Entry 4U5F (X-ray diffraction, 3.70 A resolution); this record covers chains D and F of the 6 polymer chains in the assembly.

[Chain D]
Protein: Glutamate receptor 2
Organism: Rattus norvegicus
UniProt: P19491 (GRIA2_RAT); aligned to UniProt positions 25-838 over residues 6-824 (the alignment contains insertions or deletions, so no single offset holds)
Chain sequence (814 residues; numbered 6 to 824; 5 numbers in that range are skipped by the numbering (no residue carries them; nothing is unmodelled there); the number before each row is that of its first residue):
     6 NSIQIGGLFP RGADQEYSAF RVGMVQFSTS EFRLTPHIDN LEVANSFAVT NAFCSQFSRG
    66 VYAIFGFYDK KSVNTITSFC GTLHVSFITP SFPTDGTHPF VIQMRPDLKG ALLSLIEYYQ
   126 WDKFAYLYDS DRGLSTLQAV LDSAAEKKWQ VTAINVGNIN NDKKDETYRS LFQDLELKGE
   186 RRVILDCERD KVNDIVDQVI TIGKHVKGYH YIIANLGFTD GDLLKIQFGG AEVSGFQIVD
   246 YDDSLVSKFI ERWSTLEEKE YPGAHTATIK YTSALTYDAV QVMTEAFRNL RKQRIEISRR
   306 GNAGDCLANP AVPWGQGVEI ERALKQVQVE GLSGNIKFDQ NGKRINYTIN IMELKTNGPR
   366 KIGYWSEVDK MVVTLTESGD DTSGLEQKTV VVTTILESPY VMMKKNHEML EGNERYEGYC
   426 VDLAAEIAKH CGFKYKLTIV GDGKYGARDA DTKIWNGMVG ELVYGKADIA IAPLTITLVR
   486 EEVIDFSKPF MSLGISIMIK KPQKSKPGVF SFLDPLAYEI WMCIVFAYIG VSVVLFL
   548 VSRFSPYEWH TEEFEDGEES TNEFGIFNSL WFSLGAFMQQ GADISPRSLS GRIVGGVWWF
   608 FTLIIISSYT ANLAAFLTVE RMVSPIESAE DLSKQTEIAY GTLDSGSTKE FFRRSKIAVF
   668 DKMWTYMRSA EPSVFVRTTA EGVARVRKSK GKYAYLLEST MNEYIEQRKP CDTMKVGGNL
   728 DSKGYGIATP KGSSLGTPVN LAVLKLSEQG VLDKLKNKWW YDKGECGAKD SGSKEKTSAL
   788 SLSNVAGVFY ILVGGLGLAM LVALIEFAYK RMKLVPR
Not modelled in the structure: 382-386, 548-596, 775-782, 815-824
Differences from the reference sequence: engineered mutation Gly184 (Lys203 in P19491), Glu237 (Asn256 in P19491), Asp385 (Asn406 in P19491), Gln392 (Asn413 in P19491), Glu565 (Ser586 in P19491), Ala589 (Cys610 in P19491), Ala815 (Cys836 in P19491), Arg818 (Ser839 in P19491), Met819 (Arg840 in P19491), Lys820 (Ala841 in P19491), Leu821 (Glu842 in P19491), Val822 (Ala843 in P19491), Pro823 (Lys844 in P19491)
Swiss-Prot annotation at these positions:
  - binding site (L-glutamate): Thr482
  - glycosylation: Asn351 (N-linked (GlcNAc...) asparagine)
Disulfides: Cys59-Cys311, Cys718-Cys773
Glycans and other covalent adducts: N-acetylglucosamine (NAG) linked to Asn351
Small-molecule neighbours:
  - FWF (N,N'-[biphenyl-4,4'-diyldi(2R)propane-2,1-diyl]dipropane-2-sulfonamide): Ile481, Lys493, Pro494, Phe495, Met496, Ser497, Ser729, Lys730, Gly731, Val750, Leu751, Ser754
  - 3-(carboxymethyl)-4-isopropenylproline (KAI): Glu402, Tyr450, Pro478, Leu479, Thr480, Arg485, Leu650, Ser652, Gly653, Ser654, Thr655, Glu705, Met708, Tyr732
Reported in the primary citation:
  - mutagenesis - I633A, I633E: decreased signaling
  - mutagenesis - I633A, I633E: unchanged expression

[Chain F]
Protein: Con-ikot-ikot
Organism: Conus striatus
UniProt: P0CB20 (CONII_CONST); residues 1-86 here correspond to UniProt positions 38-123 (UniProt number = residue number + 37)
Chain sequence (90 residues; row label = number of the first residue in the row; numbers below 1 keep their minus sign (Gly-3 is residue -3)):
    -3 GPGSSGPADC CRMKECCTDR VNECLQRYSG REDKFVSFCY QEATVTCGSF NEIVGCCYGY
    57 QMCMIRVVKP NSLSGAHEAC KTVSCGNPCA
Not modelled in the structure: -3 to 1
Differences from the reference sequence: expression tag (-3 to 0)
Swiss-Prot annotation at these positions:
  - site (Interaction with glutamate receptor 2 (GRIA2)): Gln37, Glu48, Ala75
Disulfides: Cys12-Cys43, Cys13-Cys52, Cys20-Cys35, Cys53-Cys81, Cys59-Cys76

[Chain D / chain F interface]
Residue-residue contacts - 4 pairs, chain D then chain F:
  Gln155(D) - Ser25(F)
  Glu181(D) - Ser70(F)  hydrogen bond (backbone-side chain)
  Leu182(D) - Ser70(F)
  Gly184(D) - Ser70(F)
Other interface residues (no listed pair), chain D (6 interface residues in all): Lys183, Arg186
Other interface residues (no listed pair), chain F (4 interface residues in all): Asn67, Glu74

[Overview]
The interface between chain D and chain F involves 6 residues on one side and 4 on the other; the contacts
include 1 hydrogen bond. Its one hydrogen-bonded contact is Glu181(D)-Ser70(F). The paper reports that I633A
and I633E of chain D reduce signaling; I633A and I633E of chain D leave expression unchanged.
Here chain D is Glutamate receptor 2 (Rattus norvegicus) and chain F is Con-ikot-ikot (Conus striatus). Entry
4U5F (Crystal structure of GluA2, con-ikot-ikot snail toxin, partial agonist KA and postitive modulator
(R,R)-2b complex, GluA2cryst2 ...) was determined by X-ray diffraction (same publication as 4U5B, 4U5C, 4U5D
and 4U5E).
